Entry 8YR3 (electron microscopy, 3.20 A resolution); this record covers chains A and B.

[Chain A (and B)]
Molecule: ATP-binding cassette sub-family B member 6
From: Homo sapiens
Notes: EC 7.6.2.5; chain B of this document is another copy of the same molecule, construct and numbering; everything in this record applies to it too
UniProtKB: Q9NP58 (ABCB6_HUMAN); numbering as in UniProt (aligned over 206-842)
Sequence (637 residues; each row starts with the number of its first residue):
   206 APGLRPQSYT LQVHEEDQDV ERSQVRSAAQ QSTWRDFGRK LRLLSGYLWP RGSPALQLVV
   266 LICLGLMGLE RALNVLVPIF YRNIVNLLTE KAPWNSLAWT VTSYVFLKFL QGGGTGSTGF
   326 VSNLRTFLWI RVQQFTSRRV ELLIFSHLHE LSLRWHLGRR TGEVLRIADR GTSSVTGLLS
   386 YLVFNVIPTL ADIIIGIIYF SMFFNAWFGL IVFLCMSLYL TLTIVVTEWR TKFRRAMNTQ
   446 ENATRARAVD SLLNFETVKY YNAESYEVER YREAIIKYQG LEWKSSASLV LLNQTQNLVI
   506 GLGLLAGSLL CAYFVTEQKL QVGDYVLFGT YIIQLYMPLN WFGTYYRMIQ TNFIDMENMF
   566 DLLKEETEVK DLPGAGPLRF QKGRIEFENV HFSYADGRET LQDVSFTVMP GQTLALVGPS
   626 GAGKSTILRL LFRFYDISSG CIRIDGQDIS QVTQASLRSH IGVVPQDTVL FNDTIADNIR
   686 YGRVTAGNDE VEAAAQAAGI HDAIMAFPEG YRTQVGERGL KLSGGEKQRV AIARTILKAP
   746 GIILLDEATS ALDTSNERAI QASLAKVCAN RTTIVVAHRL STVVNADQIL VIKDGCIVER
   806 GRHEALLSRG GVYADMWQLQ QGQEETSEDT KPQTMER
Not modelled in the structure: 206-239, 827-842
Residues lining bound ligands: glutathione (GSH): Arg-435, Arg-439, Leu-494, Leu-497, Asn-498, Gln-501, Asn-545, Trp-546, Thr-549, Arg-552
Curated features (UniProtKB/Swiss-Prot):
  - binding site (ATP): Tyr-599, Gly-623 to Arg-634
  - natural variant: Arg-276 (R276W: May be a modifier of disease severity in porphyria patients), Ser-322 (S322R: In DUH3), Leu-356 (L356P: In DUH3), Arg-375 (R375Q: In PSHK2; R375W: In PSHK2), Tyr-424 (Y424H: In DUH3), Ala-453 (A453V: In DUH3), Ala-492 (A492T: May be a modifier of disease severity in porphyria patients), Thr-521 (T521S: May be a modifier of disease severity in porphyria patients), Gln-555 (Q555K: In DUH3), Gly-579 (G579E: In DUH3), Gly-588 (G588S: May be a modifier of disease severity in porphyria patients), Ala-681 (A681T: May be a modifier of disease severity in porphyria patients), 2 further natural variant entries in UniProt
  - mutagenesis: Tyr-286 (Y286A: Loss of substrate-stimulate ATPase activity. Impairs protein expression), Asn-447 (N447Q: Does not affect N-glycosylation. Does not affect N-glycosylation; when associated with Q-498; Q-677 and Q-775. Does not affect trafficking from endoplasmic reticulum ...), Asn-498 (N498Q: Does not affect N-glycosylation. Does not affect N-glycosylation; when associated with Q-447; Q-677 and Q-775. Does not affect trafficking from endoplasmic reticulum ...), Val-531 (V531A: Loss of substrate-stimulate ATPase activity. Impairs protein expression), Met-542 (M542A: Loss of substrate-stimulate ATPase activity), Trp-546 (W546A: Loss of substrate-stimulate ATPase activity. Impairs protein expression; W546F: Does not affect substrate-stimulate ATPase activity; W546V: Loss of substrate-stimulate ATPase activity ...), Lys-629 (K629A: Abolishes ATP hydrolysis. Abolishes coproporphyrin III transport; K629M: Does not affect subcellular location in early melanosome and lysosome ...), Asn-677 (N677Q: Does not affect N-glycosylation. Does not affect N-glycosylation; when associated with Q-447; Q-498; and Q-775. Does not affect trafficking from endoplasmic reticulum ...), Asn-775 (N775Q: Does not affect N-glycosylation. Does not affect N-glycosylation; when associated with Q-447; Q-498 and Q-677. Does not affect trafficking from endoplasmic reticulum ...)
Reported in the primary citation:
  - mutagenesis - E752Q: abolished catalytic activity on Cd(II):GSH
  - mutagenesis - E752Q: unchanged binding to Cd(II):GSH
  - mutagenesis - E752Q: decreased growth in response to Cd(II)
  - mutagenesis - Q501A (1.7 +/- 1.0 mM): decreased binding to Cd(II):GSH
  - binding site for glutathione: Arg-435, Arg-439, Asn-498, Gln-501, Asn-545, Thr-549, Arg-552
  - mutagenesis - R435A, R439A, N498A, R552A: increased catalytic activity
  - specificity-determining residues: Trp-546 (proposed by the authors, not directly observed)

[Interface between chain A and chain B]
Pairs across the interface - 137 pairs, chain A then chain B:
  Tyr-286(A) / Val-531(B)
  Ile-289(A) / Tyr-530(B)
  Leu-293(A) / Val-520(B)  hydrophobic
  Thr-294(A) / Thr-294(B)  hydrogen bond
  Ala-297(A) / Thr-521(B)
  Trp-299(A) / Leu-514(B)  hydrophobic
  Trp-299(A) / Tyr-518(B)  hydrophobic
  Val-306(A) / Ser-513(B)
  Val-306(A) / Leu-514(B)  hydrophobic
  Val-306(A) / Tyr-530(B)
  Thr-307(A) / Leu-510(B)
  Thr-307(A) / Leu-514(B)
  Tyr-309(A) / Tyr-530(B)
  Val-310(A) / Leu-510(B)  hydrophobic
  Phe-314(A) / Asn-502(B)
  Gly-318(A) / Tyr-541(B)
  Thr-320(A) / Asn-545(B)
  Thr-323(A) / Gln-499(B)
  Thr-323(A) / Asn-502(B)  hydrogen bond (backbone-side chain)
  Thr-323(A) / Tyr-541(B)
  Gly-324(A) / Gln-499(B)
  Gly-324(A) / Asn-502(B)
  Phe-325(A) / Gln-499(B)
  Phe-325(A) / Asn-502(B)
  Asn-328(A) / Val-495(B)
  Asn-328(A) / Asn-498(B)
  Asn-328(A) / Gln-499(B)
  Ile-335(A) / Trp-488(B)
  Ile-335(A) / Ser-491(B)
  Arg-336(A) / Trp-488(B)
  Gln-338(A) / Glu-487(B)  hydrogen bond
  Gln-339(A) / Gln-484(B)  hydrogen bond (backbone-side chain)
  Gln-339(A) / Glu-487(B)  hydrogen bond
  Gln-339(A) / Trp-488(B)
  Ser-342(A) / Gln-484(B)
  Arg-343(A) / Ile-480(B)
  Arg-343(A) / Ile-481(B)
  Arg-343(A) / Gln-484(B)  hydrogen bond
  Glu-346(A) / Tyr-476(B)  hydrogen bond
  Leu-347(A) / Arg-477(B)
  Phe-350(A) / Ser-456(B)
  Phe-350(A) / Tyr-476(B)  hydrophobic
  Leu-353(A) / Leu-457(B)  hydrophobic
  His-354(A) / Ser-456(B)  hydrogen bond (side chain-backbone)
  His-361(A) / Phe-460(B)
  Thr-366(A) / Leu-457(B)
  Leu-370(A) / Val-454(B)  hydrophobic
  Leu-370(A) / Leu-457(B)  hydrophobic
  Asp-374(A) / Arg-450(B)  salt bridge
  Arg-450(A) / Asp-374(B)  salt bridge
  Val-454(A) / Leu-370(B)  hydrophobic
  Asp-455(A) / Phe-676(B)
  Asp-455(A) / Asn-677(B)  hydrogen bond
  Ser-456(A) / Phe-350(B)
  Ser-456(A) / His-354(B)  hydrogen bond (backbone-side chain)
  Leu-457(A) / Leu-353(B)  hydrophobic
  Leu-457(A) / Thr-366(B)
  Asn-459(A) / Phe-676(B)
  Phe-460(A) / His-361(B)
  Glu-461(A) / Val-674(B)
  Thr-462(A) / Tyr-686(B)
  Val-463(A) / Phe-637(B)
  Val-463(A) / Arg-663(B)
  Lys-464(A) / Phe-637(B)
  Tyr-465(A) / Tyr-686(B)
  Tyr-465(A) / Gly-687(B)
  Tyr-465(A) / Arg-739(B)  hydrogen bond (side chain-backbone)
  Tyr-465(A) / Lys-743(B)  hydrogen bond (backbone-side chain)
  Asn-467(A) / Ala-660(B)
  Ala-468(A) / Tyr-686(B)
  Tyr-471(A) / Asp-682(B)
  Tyr-471(A) / Tyr-686(B)  hydrophobic
  Tyr-471(A) / Val-689(B)  hydrophobic
  Glu-472(A) / Tyr-686(B)  hydrogen bond
  Arg-475(A) / Asp-678(B)  salt bridge
  Tyr-476(A) / Glu-346(B)  hydrogen bond
  Tyr-476(A) / Phe-350(B)  hydrophobic
  Arg-477(A) / Leu-347(B)
  Ile-480(A) / Arg-343(B)
  Ile-481(A) / Arg-343(B)
  Gln-484(A) / Gln-339(B)  hydrogen bond (side chain-backbone)
  Gln-484(A) / Ser-342(B)  hydrogen bond
  Gln-484(A) / Arg-343(B)  hydrogen bond
  Glu-487(A) / Gln-338(B)  hydrogen bond
  Glu-487(A) / Gln-339(B)  hydrogen bond
  Trp-488(A) / Ile-335(B)
  Trp-488(A) / Arg-336(B)
  Trp-488(A) / Gln-339(B)
  Ser-491(A) / Ile-335(B)
  Ala-492(A) / Phe-332(B)  hydrophobic
  Val-495(A) / Asn-328(B)
  Val-495(A) / Thr-331(B)
  Val-495(A) / Phe-332(B)  hydrophobic
  Asn-498(A) / Asn-328(B)
  Gln-499(A) / Thr-323(B)  hydrogen bond (side chain-backbone)
  Gln-499(A) / Gly-324(B)  hydrogen bond (side chain-backbone)
  Gln-499(A) / Phe-325(B)
  Gln-499(A) / Asn-328(B)  hydrogen bond
  Asn-502(A) / Phe-314(B)
  Asn-502(A) / Thr-323(B)  hydrogen bond (side chain-backbone)
  Asn-502(A) / Gly-324(B)
  Asn-502(A) / Phe-325(B)
  Leu-509(A) / Lys-313(B)
  Leu-510(A) / Val-310(B)  hydrophobic
  Ser-513(A) / Val-306(B)
  Leu-514(A) / Trp-299(B)  hydrophobic
  Leu-514(A) / Val-306(B)  hydrophobic
  Tyr-518(A) / Trp-299(B)  hydrophobic
  Val-520(A) / Leu-293(B)  hydrophobic
  Thr-521(A) / Ala-297(B)
  Tyr-530(A) / Ile-289(B)
  Tyr-530(A) / Val-306(B)
  Val-531(A) / Tyr-286(B)
  Val-531(A) / Val-531(B)  hydrophobic
  Tyr-541(A) / Gly-318(B)
  Tyr-541(A) / Thr-323(B)
  Phe-637(A) / Val-463(B)
  Phe-637(A) / Lys-464(B)
  Phe-639(A) / Val-463(B)  hydrophobic
  Ala-660(A) / Asn-467(B)  hydrogen bond (backbone-side chain)
  Arg-663(A) / Val-463(B)
  Val-674(A) / Asn-459(B)
  Val-674(A) / Glu-461(B)
  Leu-675(A) / Asn-459(B)
  Phe-676(A) / Asp-455(B)
  Phe-676(A) / Asn-459(B)
  Asn-677(A) / Asp-455(B)  hydrogen bond
  Asp-678(A) / Arg-475(B)  salt bridge
  Asp-682(A) / Arg-475(B)  salt bridge
  Tyr-686(A) / Tyr-465(B)
  Tyr-686(A) / Ala-468(B)  hydrophobic
  Tyr-686(A) / Glu-472(B)
  Gly-687(A) / Tyr-465(B)
  Val-689(A) / Tyr-471(B)  hydrophobic
  Arg-739(A) / Tyr-465(B)  hydrogen bond (backbone-side chain)
  Lys-743(A) / Tyr-465(B)
  Lys-743(A) / Tyr-466(B)
Other interface residues (no listed pair), chain A (115 interface residues in all): Val-290, Lys-296, Leu-302, Ala-303, Lys-313, Gly-319, Ser-322, Thr-331, Phe-332, Phe-340, Leu-356, Val-369, Ala-453, Leu-458, Tyr-466, Val-473, Gly-485, Leu-503, Gly-506, Val-527, Met-542, Asn-545, Gln-659, Ser-664, Val-668, Pro-670, Thr-740, Leu-742
Other interface residues (no listed pair), chain B (113 interface residues in all): Val-290, Leu-302, Ala-303, Thr-307, Tyr-309, Thr-320, Ser-322, Phe-340, Ala-453, Leu-458, Thr-462, Glu-469, Val-473, Ala-492, Leu-503, Gly-506, Leu-509, Ala-517, Gln-523, Val-527, Ile-538, Met-542, Phe-639, Ile-666, Val-668, Pro-670, Leu-675, Thr-740, Leu-742

[Overview]
Chain A and chain B form an interface of 115 and 113 residues respectively; the contacts include 26 hydrogen
bonds and 5 salt bridges. Among the polar pairs are Asp-374(A)/Arg-450(B), Arg-475(A)/Asp-678(B) and
Asp-682(A)/Arg-475(B). The paper reports a binding site for glutathione at Arg-435(A), Arg-439(A) and
Asn-498(A) among others; R435A, R439A and N498A of chain A, among others, increase catalytic activity; 6
substitutions were tested in all.
Chain A and chain B are both ATP-binding cassette sub-family B member 6 (Homo sapiens); the structure, Cryo-EM
structure of the human ABCB6 in complex with Cd(II):GSH, was determined by electron microscopy (same
publication as 8YR4).
